PDB entry 2X04 | X-ray diffraction, 1.49 A resolution | chains B and D

Chain B:
Molecule: Polyadenylate-binding protein 1
From: Homo sapiens
Notes: fragment: c-terminal domain (pabc), residues 456-530
UniProtKB: P11940 (PABP1_HUMAN); residues 545-619 here correspond to UniProt positions 456-530 (UniProt number = residue number - 89)
Sequence (80 residues; row label = number of the first residue in the row):
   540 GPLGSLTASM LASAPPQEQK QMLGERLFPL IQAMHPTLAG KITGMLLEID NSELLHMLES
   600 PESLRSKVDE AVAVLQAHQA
Disordered / not traced: 619
Differences from the reference sequence: expression tag (540-544)

Chain D:
Molecule: Trinucleotide repeat-containing gene 6C protein
Notes: fragment: duf domain, residues 1382-1399
UniProtKB: Q9HCJ0 (TNR6C_HUMAN); residue numbers follow UniProt; this construct covers 1382-1399
Sequence (18 residues; numbered 1382 to 1399; the number before each row is that of its first residue):
  1382 SINWPPEFHP GVPWKGLQ
Disordered / not traced: 1382-1384

Chain B / chain D interface:
Residue-residue contacts - 29 pairs, chain B then chain D:
  P555(B) - L1398(D)
  Q556(B) - P1394(D)
  Q556(B) - W1395(D)  hydrogen bond (side chain-backbone)
  Q556(B) - L1398(D)
  Q556(B) - Q1399(D)
  K559(B) - W1395(D)
  K559(B) - L1398(D)
  Q560(B) - F1389(D)
  Q560(B) - V1393(D)  hydrogen bond (side chain-backbone)
  Q560(B) - P1394(D)
  Q560(B) - W1395(D)  hydrogen bond (side chain-backbone)
  G563(B) - F1389(D)
  E564(B) - F1389(D)
  E564(B) - P1391(D)
  E564(B) - G1392(D)  hydrogen bond (side chain-backbone)
  F567(B) - F1389(D)
  F567(B) - P1391(D)  hydrophobic
  G579(B) - E1388(D)
  G579(B) - F1389(D)  hydrogen bond (backbone-backbone)
  K580(B) - E1388(D)
  T582(B) - F1389(D)
  G583(B) - P1386(D)
  G583(B) - P1387(D)
  G583(B) - W1395(D)
  M584(B) - P1386(D)  hydrophobic
  L586(B) - F1389(D)  hydrophobic
  L586(B) - W1395(D)  hydrophobic
  E587(B) - P1386(D)
  E587(B) - W1395(D)
The authors on this interface:
  - hot spots on chain D (mutagenesis) - E1388A/F1389A, W1395A/K1396A: abolished binding to Polyadenylate-binding protein 1 (chain B)

In short:
The interface between chain B and chain D involves 14 residues on one side and 11 on the other; the contacts
include 5 hydrogen bonds. Polar contacts include Q556(B)-W1395(D), Q560(B)-V1393(D) and Q560(B)-W1395(D). From
the paper: E1388A/F1389A and W1395A/K1396A of chain D abolish binding to Polyadenylate-binding protein 1
(chain B).
Chain B is Polyadenylate-binding protein 1 (Homo sapiens) and chain D is Trinucleotide repeat-containing gene
6C protein; the structure, Crystal structure of the PABC-TNRC6C complex, was determined by X-ray diffraction.
